PDB entry 5DYT | X-ray diffraction, 2.55 A resolution | chains A and B

# Chain A (and B)
Molecule: Cholinesterase
Organism: Homo sapiens
Notes: EC 3.1.1.8; fragment: UNP rsidues 28-557; chain B of this document is another copy of the same molecule, construct and numbering; everything in this record applies to it too
UniProt: P06276 (CHLE_HUMAN); residues 0-529 here correspond to UniProt positions 28-557 (UniProt number = residue number + 28)
Chain sequence (530 residues; row label = number of the first residue in the row; numbering starts at 0):
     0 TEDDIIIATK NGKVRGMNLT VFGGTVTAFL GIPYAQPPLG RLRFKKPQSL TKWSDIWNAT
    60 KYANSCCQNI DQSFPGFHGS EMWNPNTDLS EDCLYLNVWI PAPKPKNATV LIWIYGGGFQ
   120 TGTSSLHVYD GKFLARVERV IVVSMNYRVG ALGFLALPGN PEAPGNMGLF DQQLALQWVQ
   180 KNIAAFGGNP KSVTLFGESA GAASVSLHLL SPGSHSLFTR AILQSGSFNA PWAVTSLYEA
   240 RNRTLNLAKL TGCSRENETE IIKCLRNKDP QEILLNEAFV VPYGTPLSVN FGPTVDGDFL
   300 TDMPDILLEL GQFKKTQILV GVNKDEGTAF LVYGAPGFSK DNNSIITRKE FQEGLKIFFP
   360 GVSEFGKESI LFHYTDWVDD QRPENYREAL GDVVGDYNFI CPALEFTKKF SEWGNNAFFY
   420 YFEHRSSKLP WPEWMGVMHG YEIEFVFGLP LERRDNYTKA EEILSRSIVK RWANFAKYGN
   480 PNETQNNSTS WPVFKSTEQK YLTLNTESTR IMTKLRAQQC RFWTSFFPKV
Not modelled in the structure: 0-2 (chain B: 0-3, 484)
Modified residues: C66 (S-hydroxycysteine; CSO)
Disulfides: C65-C92, C252-C263, C400-C519
Covalently attached groups: N-acetylglucosamine (NAG) linked to N17, N106, N341, N481; glycan linked to N57, N241, N486
Small-molecule neighbours: 5HB (N-{[(3R)-1-benzylpiperidin-3-yl]methyl}-N-methylnaphthalene-2-sulfonamide): D70, W82, G116, G117, Q119, T120, S198, W231, P285, L286, S287, V288, A328, F329, Y332, F398, W430, M437, H438, Y440
Swiss-Prot annotation at these positions:
  - active site: S198 (Acyl-ester intermediate), E325 (Charge relay system), H438 (Charge relay system)
  - binding site (tacrine): W82, H438
  - binding site (substrate): G116, G117
  - modified residue: S198 (Phosphoserine)
  - glycosylation (N-linked (GlcNAc...) asparagine): N17 (complex), N57 (complex), N106 (complex), N241 (complex), N256 (complex), N341 (complex), N455 (complex), N481, N485, N486
From the paper describing this entry:
  - binding site for 5HB: T120, W231, Y332, W430, Y440

# Interface between chain A and chain B
Contacting residue pairs - 30 pairs, chain A then chain B:
  R219(A) with D268(B), salt bridge
  Q316(A) with D268(B); E271(B), hydrogen bond
  W412(A) with G251(B)
  G413(A) with L249(B); T250(B); G251(B); K267(B), hydrogen bond (backbone-side chain)
  N414(A) with K267(B); E271(B), hydrogen bond
  N415(A) with Q270(B), hydrogen bond (side chain-backbone); E271(B), hydrogen bond (backbone-side chain); L274(B); N275(B)
  N479(A) with Q270(B)
  T483(A) with Q71(B)
  Q484(A) with I69(B); Q71(B), hydrogen bond (backbone-side chain); N83(B); P84(B), hydrogen bond (side chain-backbone)
  N485(A) with E80(B); N83(B)
  N486(A) with P74(B); G75(B); E80(B), hydrogen bond (backbone-side chain)
  S487(A) with P74(B)
  S489(A) with Q71(B)
  V492(A) with L274(B), hydrophobic
  K494(A) with L249(B); N275(B), hydrogen bond
Also at the interface, not in a pair above, chain A (17 interface residues in all): F417, E497
Also at the interface, not in a pair above, chain B (17 interface residues in all): F278

# Summary
Chain A and chain B each contribute 17 residues to their interface; the contacts include 9 hydrogen bonds and
1 salt bridge. Polar contacts include R219(A)-D268(B), Q316(A)-E271(B) and G413(A)-K267(B). Ligands of chain
A: compound 5HB. The paper reports a binding site for 5HB at T120(A), W231(A) and Y332(A) among others.
Chain A and chain B are both Cholinesterase (Homo sapiens); the structure, Crystal structure of human
butyrylcholinesterase in complex with N-((1-benzylpiperidin-3-yl)methyl)-N-methylnaphthalene-2-sulfonamide,
was determined by X-ray diffraction, deposited together with 5DYY.
